Entry 6XPH (X-ray diffraction, 1.80 A resolution); this record covers chains A and B.

== Chain A (and B) ==
Name: Ethanolamine utilization protein EutS
Source organism: Streptococcus intermedius SK54
Notes: chain B of this document is another copy of the same molecule, construct and numbering; everything in this record applies to it too
UniProtKB: A0A0E2IV13 (A0A0E2IV13_STRIT); residues 1-116 here = UniProt positions 1-116
Amino-acid sequence (123 residues; numbered -6 to 116; the number before each row is that of its first residue; numbers below 1 keep their minus sign (Met-6 is residue -6)):
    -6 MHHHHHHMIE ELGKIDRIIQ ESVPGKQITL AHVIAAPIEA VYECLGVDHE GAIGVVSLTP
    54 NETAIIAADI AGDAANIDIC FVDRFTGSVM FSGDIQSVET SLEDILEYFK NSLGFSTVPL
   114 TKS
Disordered / not traced: -6 to 17
Construct notes: expression tag (-6 to 0); engineered mutation Asp66 (Lys in A0A0E2IV13)
Disulfide bonds: Cys37-Cys73
What the authors report for this chain:
  - conformationally variable residues (domain motion): Gly18 to Ala28

== Interface between chain A and chain B ==
Residue-residue contacts (125):
  Gly18(A) - Thr52(B)
  Gly18(A) - Pro53(B)
  Lys19(A) - Thr52(B)
  Lys19(A) - Leu106(B)
  Lys19(A) - Gly107(B)
  Lys19(A) - Phe108(B)
  Lys19(A) - Ser109(B)  hydrogen bond (backbone-backbone)
  Gln20(A) - Leu51(B)
  Gln20(A) - Thr52(B)  hydrogen bond (backbone-backbone)
  Gln20(A) - Phe108(B)
  Gln20(A) - Ser109(B)
  Gln20(A) - Thr110(B)
  Gln20(A) - Val111(B)
  Ile21(A) - Ser50(B)
  Ile21(A) - Leu51(B)  hydrophobic
  Ile21(A) - Phe102(B)  hydrophobic
  Ile21(A) - Phe108(B)
  Ile21(A) - Ser109(B)  hydrogen bond (backbone-backbone)
  Ile21(A) - Thr110(B)
  Ile21(A) - Val111(B)  hydrogen bond (backbone-backbone)
  Thr22(A) - Ser50(B)  hydrogen bond (backbone-backbone)
  Thr22(A) - Val111(B)
  Leu23(A) - Val48(B)
  Leu23(A) - Val49(B)
  Leu23(A) - Ser50(B)  hydrogen bond (backbone-backbone)
  Leu23(A) - Val111(B)
  Ala24(A) - Val48(B)
  Ala24(A) - Leu99(B)  hydrophobic
  Ala24(A) - Val111(B)
  Ala24(A) - Pro112(B)
  Ala24(A) - Leu113(B)
  Ala24(A) - Thr114(B)  hydrogen bond (backbone-backbone)
  His25(A) - Ile46(B)
  His25(A) - Gly47(B)
  His25(A) - Val48(B)  hydrogen bond (backbone-backbone)
  His25(A) - Leu95(B)
  His25(A) - Thr114(B)  hydrogen bond
  His25(A) - Lys115(B)
  His25(A) - Ser116(B)  hydrogen bond
  Val26(A) - Ile46(B)
  Val26(A) - Ile88(B)  hydrophobic
  Val26(A) - Glu92(B)
  Val26(A) - Leu95(B)  hydrophobic
  Val26(A) - Thr114(B)  hydrogen bond (backbone-backbone)
  Val26(A) - Lys115(B)
  Val26(A) - Ser116(B)  hydrogen bond (backbone-backbone)
  Ile27(A) - Ala45(B)
  Ile27(A) - Ile46(B)  hydrogen bond (backbone-backbone)
  Ile27(A) - Val48(B)  hydrophobic
  Ile27(A) - Ser116(B)
  Ala28(A) - Gly44(B)
  Ala28(A) - Ser116(B)  hydrogen bond (backbone-backbone)
  Pro30(A) - Val34(B)  hydrophobic
  Pro30(A) - Gly44(B)
  Pro30(A) - Ile46(B)  hydrophobic
  Ile31(A) - Ile31(B)
  Ile31(A) - Val34(B)  hydrophobic
  Ile31(A) - Tyr35(B)  hydrophobic
  Ile31(A) - Leu38(B)  hydrophobic
  Ile31(A) - His42(B)
  Val34(A) - Pro30(B)  hydrophobic
  Val34(A) - Ile31(B)  hydrophobic
  Val34(A) - Val34(B)  hydrophobic
  Tyr35(A) - Ile31(B)  hydrophobic
  His42(A) - Ile31(B)
  Gly44(A) - Ala28(B)
  Gly44(A) - Pro30(B)
  Ala45(A) - Ile27(B)
  Ile46(A) - His25(B)
  Ile46(A) - Val26(B)
  Ile46(A) - Ile27(B)  hydrogen bond (backbone-backbone)
  Ile46(A) - Pro30(B)  hydrophobic
  Gly47(A) - His25(B)
  Val48(A) - Leu23(B)
  Val48(A) - Ala24(B)
  Val48(A) - His25(B)  hydrogen bond (backbone-backbone)
  Val49(A) - Leu23(B)
  Ser50(A) - Ile21(B)
  Ser50(A) - Thr22(B)  hydrogen bond (backbone-backbone)
  Ser50(A) - Leu23(B)  hydrogen bond (backbone-backbone)
  Ser50(A) - Thr79(B)  hydrogen bond
  Leu51(A) - Gln20(B)
  Leu51(A) - Ile21(B)  hydrophobic
  Leu51(A) - Thr22(B)
  Thr52(A) - Gly18(B)
  Thr52(A) - Lys19(B)
  Thr52(A) - Gln20(B)  hydrogen bond (backbone-backbone)
  Pro53(A) - Gly18(B)
  Phe78(A) - Val111(B)  hydrophobic
  Thr79(A) - Ser50(B)  hydrogen bond
  Ile88(A) - Val26(B)  hydrophobic
  Ile88(A) - Ala28(B)  hydrophobic
  Val91(A) - Val26(B)  hydrophobic
  Leu95(A) - His25(B)
  Leu95(A) - Val26(B)
  Ile98(A) - Ile21(B)  hydrophobic
  Leu99(A) - Ile21(B)  hydrophobic
  Leu99(A) - Ala24(B)  hydrophobic
  Phe102(A) - Ile21(B)  hydrophobic
  Leu106(A) - Lys19(B)
  Gly107(A) - Lys19(B)
  Phe108(A) - Lys19(B)
  Phe108(A) - Gln20(B)
  Phe108(A) - Ile21(B)
  Ser109(A) - Lys19(B)  hydrogen bond (backbone-backbone)
  Ser109(A) - Gln20(B)
  Ser109(A) - Ile21(B)  hydrogen bond (backbone-backbone)
  Thr110(A) - Ile21(B)
  Val111(A) - Ile21(B)
  Val111(A) - Thr22(B)
  Val111(A) - Leu23(B)
  Val111(A) - Ala24(B)
  Val111(A) - Phe78(B)  hydrophobic
  Pro112(A) - Ala24(B)
  Leu113(A) - Ala24(B)
  Thr114(A) - Leu23(B)
  Thr114(A) - Ala24(B)  hydrogen bond (backbone-backbone)
  Thr114(A) - His25(B)  hydrogen bond
  Thr114(A) - Val26(B)  hydrogen bond (backbone-backbone)
  Lys115(A) - His25(B)
  Lys115(A) - Val26(B)
  Ser116(A) - His25(B)  hydrogen bond
  Ser116(A) - Val26(B)  hydrogen bond (backbone-backbone)
  Ser116(A) - Ile27(B)
  Ser116(A) - Ala28(B)  hydrogen bond (backbone-backbone)
Interface residues without a listed pair, chain A (48 interface residues in all): Ala29, Leu38, Glu92
Interface residues without a listed pair, chain B (47 interface residues in all): Val91, Ile98
The authors on this interface:
  - interface residues, chain A: Gly18(A)

== Summary ==
The interface between chain A and chain B involves 48 residues on one side and 47 on the other; the contacts
include 29 hydrogen bonds. Polar contacts include His25(A)-Thr114(B), His25(A)-Ser116(B) and
Ser50(A)-Thr79(B). From the paper: the interface residue Gly18(A); conformational variability at Gly18(A).
Chain A and chain B are both Ethanolamine utilization protein EutS (Streptococcus intermedius SK54); the
structure, CutR dimer with domain swap, was determined by X-ray diffraction together with 6XPI, 6XPJ, 6XPK and
6XPL from the same study.
